PDB entry 8VD3 | X-ray diffraction, 2.00 A resolution | chain A

== Chain A ==
Protein: Strigolactone esterase D14
From: Arabidopsis thaliana
Notes: EC 3.1.-.-
UniProt: Q9SQR3 (D14_ARATH); residues 1-267 here = UniProt positions 1-267
Chain sequence (267 residues; row label = number of the first residue in the row):
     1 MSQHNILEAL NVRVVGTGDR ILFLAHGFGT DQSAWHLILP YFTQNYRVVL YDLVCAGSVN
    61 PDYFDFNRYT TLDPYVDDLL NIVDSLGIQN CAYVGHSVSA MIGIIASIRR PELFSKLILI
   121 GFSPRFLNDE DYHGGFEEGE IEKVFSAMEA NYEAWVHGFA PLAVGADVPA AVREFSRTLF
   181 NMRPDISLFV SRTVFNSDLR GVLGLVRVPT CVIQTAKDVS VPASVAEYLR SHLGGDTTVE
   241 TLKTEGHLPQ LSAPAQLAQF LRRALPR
Unresolved in the structure: 1-4
Curated features (UniProtKB/Swiss-Prot):
  - active site: S97 (Nucleophile), D218, H247

== Overview ==
Curated annotation (UniProt) lists 3 active-site residues.
Chain A is Strigolactone esterase D14 (Arabidopsis thaliana); the structure, Crystal Structure of D14 from
Arabidopsis thaliana, was determined by X-ray diffraction (same publication as 8VCZ and 8VD1).
